Entry 4EPY (X-ray diffraction, 1.80 A resolution); this record covers chain A.

Chain A:
Molecule: GTPase KRas
Organism: Homo sapiens
Notes: EC 3.6.5.2
UniProt: P01116 (RASK_HUMAN); residues 1-169 here = UniProt positions 1-169
Chain sequence (170 residues; row label = number of the first residue in the row; numbering starts at 0):
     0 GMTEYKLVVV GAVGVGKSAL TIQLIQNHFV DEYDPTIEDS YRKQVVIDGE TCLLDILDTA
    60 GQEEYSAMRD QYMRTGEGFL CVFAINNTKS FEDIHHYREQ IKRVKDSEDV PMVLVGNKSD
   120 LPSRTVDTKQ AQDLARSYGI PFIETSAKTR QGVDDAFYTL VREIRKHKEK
Construct notes: expression tag (0); engineered mutation Val12 (Gly in P01116), Ser118 (Cys in P01116)
Ion coordination: Mg2+: Ser17 (together with GDP)
Ligand contacts:
  - 0QY (N-[2-(1H-indol-3-ylmethyl)-1H-benzimidazol-5-yl]-L-prolinamide): Lys5, Leu6, Val7, Glu37, Asp38, Ser39, Asp54, Ile55, Leu56, Glu62, Met67, Tyr71, Thr74, Gly75
  - GDP (guanosine-5'-diphosphate): Ala11, Val12, Gly13, Val14, Gly15, Lys16, Ser17, Ala18, Phe28, Val29, Asp30, Tyr32, Asn116, Lys117, Asp119, Leu120, Ser145, Ala146, Lys147
Curated features (UniProtKB/Swiss-Prot):
  - motif: Tyr32 to Tyr40 (Effector region)
  - binding site (GTP): Gly10, Ala11, Gly13 to Ala18, Val29 to Thr35, Ala59, Gly60, Asn116, Lys117, Asp119
  - modified residue: Met1 (N-acetylmethionine), Thr2 (N-acetylthreonine), Lys104 (N6-acetyllysine)
  - glycosylation: Thr35 (Microbial infection: O-linked (Glc) threonine)
  - natural variant: Lys5 (K5E: In NS3; K5N: In GASC), Gly10 (G10GG: In AML), Val12 (G12V: In GASC; this construct carries the variant), Gly13 (G13D: In GASC, JMML and OES; G13R: In pylocytic astrocytoma), Val14 (V14I: In NS3), Leu19 (L19F: In OES), Gln22 (Q22E: In CFC2; Q22R: In NS3), Pro34 (P34L: In NS3; P34Q: In NS3; P34R: In CFC2), Ile36 (I36M: In NS3), Thr58 (T58I: In NS3), Ala59 (A59T: In GASC), Gly60 (G60R: In CFC2; G60S: In NS3), 5 further natural variant entries in UniProt
  - mutagenesis: Asp38 (D38A: Decreased interaction with MAPKAP1/SIN1), Tyr40 (Y40A: Decreased interaction with MAPKAP1/SIN1), Gln61 (Q61L: Promotes GTP binding)
What the authors report for this chain:
  - binding site for 0QY: Asp38

Summary:
Ligands of chain A: GDP and compound 0QY. Curated annotation (UniProt) lists 20 GTP-binding residues and 3
mutagenesis sites. From the paper: a binding site for 0QY at Asp38.
Chain A is GTPase KRas (Homo sapiens); the structure, Discovery of Small Molecules that Bind to K-Ras and
Inhibit Sos-mediated Activation, was determined by X-ray diffraction together with 4EPR, 4EPT, 4EPV, 4EPW and
4EPX from the same study.
